7XTD - chains T and a of the 35 polymer chains in the assembly; structure by electron microscopy, 3.90 A resolution.

Chain T:
Molecule: 198-nt DNA strand
Sequence (198 nucleotides; each row starts with the number of its first residue; numbers below 1 keep their minus sign (DA-72 is residue -72)):
   -72 ATCAGAATCC CGGTGCCGAG GCCGCTCAAT TGGTCGTAGA CAGCTCTAGC ACCGCTTAAA
   -12 CGCACGTACG CGCTGTCCCC CGCGTTTTAA CCGCCAAGGG GATTACACCC AAGACACCAG
    48 GCACGAGACA GAAAAAAACA ACGAAAACGG CCACCACCCA AACACACCAA ACACAAGAGC
   108 TAATTGACTG ACGTAAGC
Not modelled in the structure: -72 to -8, 116-125

Chain a:
Protein: Histone H3.3
From: Homo sapiens
Reference sequence: P84243 (H33_HUMAN); residues 0-135 here correspond to UniProt positions 1-136 (UniProt number = residue number + 1)
Amino-acid sequence (139 residues; each row starts with the number of its first residue; numbers below 1 keep their minus sign (Gly-3 is residue -3)):
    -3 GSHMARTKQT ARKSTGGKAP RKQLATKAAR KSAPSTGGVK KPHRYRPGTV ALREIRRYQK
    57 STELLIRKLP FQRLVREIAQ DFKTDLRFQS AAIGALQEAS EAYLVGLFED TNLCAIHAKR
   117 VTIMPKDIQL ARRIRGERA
Not modelled in the structure: -3 to 58, 135
Differences from the reference sequence: expression tag (-3 to -1)
UniProt features mapped onto this chain:
  - site: Ser31 (Interaction with ZMYND11)
  - modified residue: Arg2 (Asymmetric dimethylarginine), Thr3 (Phosphothreonine), Lys4 (Allysine), Gln5 (5-glutamyl dopamine), Thr6 (Phosphothreonine), Arg8 (Citrulline), Lys9 (N6,N6,N6-trimethyllysine), Ser10 (ADP-ribosylserine), Thr11 (Phosphothreonine), Lys14 (N6-(2-hydroxyisobutyryl)lysine), Arg17 (Asymmetric dimethylarginine), Lys18 (N6-(2-hydroxyisobutyryl)lysine), Lys23 (N6-(2-hydroxyisobutyryl)lysine), Arg26 (Citrulline), Lys27 (N6,N6,N6-trimethyllysine), Ser28 (ADP-ribosylserine), Ser31 (Phosphoserine), Lys36 (N6,N6,N6-trimethyllysine), Lys37 (N6-methyllysine), Tyr41 (Phosphotyrosine) and 9 more in UniProt
  - lipidation: Lys18 (N6-decanoyllysine)

Interface between chain T and chain a:
Contacting residue pairs (8):
  DA64(T) with Arg63(a), hydrogen bond to the phosphate; Leu65(a), phosphate contact; Pro66(a), phosphate contact; Arg69(a), salt bridge to the phosphate
  DA65(T) with Arg63(a), salt bridge to the phosphate; Lys64(a), hydrogen bond to the phosphate; Leu65(a), hydrogen bond to the phosphate
  DA73(T) with Arg83(a), hydrogen bond to the base
Interface residues without a listed pair, chain T (4 interface residues in all): DA74
Interface residues without a listed pair, chain a (7 interface residues in all): Asp81

Overview:
The interface between chain T and chain a involves 4 residues on one side and 7 on the other, with 4 hydrogen
bonds and 2 salt bridges. Among the polar pairs are DA73(T)-Arg83(a), DA64(T)-Arg63(a) and DA65(T)-Lys64(a).
Here chain T is a 198-nt DNA strand and chain a is Histone H3.3 (Homo sapiens). Entry 7XTD (RNA polymerase II
elongation complex transcribing a nucleosome (EC58oct)) was determined by electron microscopy, deposited
together with 7XN7, 7XSE, 7XSX, 7XSZ, 7XT7 and 7XTI.
